Entry 1SR6 (X-ray diffraction, 2.75 A resolution); this record covers chains B and C of the 3 polymer chains in the assembly.

[Chain B]
Name: Myosin regulatory light chain, striated adductor muscle
Source organism: Argopecten irradians
Reference sequence: P13543 (MLR_AEQIR); residues 1-156 here = UniProt positions 1-156
Chain sequence (156 residues; row label = number of the first residue in the row):
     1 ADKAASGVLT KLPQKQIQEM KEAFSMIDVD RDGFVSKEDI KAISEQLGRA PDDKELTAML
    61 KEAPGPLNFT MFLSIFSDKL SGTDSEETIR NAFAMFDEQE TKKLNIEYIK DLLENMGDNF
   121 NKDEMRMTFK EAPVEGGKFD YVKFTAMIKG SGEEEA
Not modelled in the structure: 1-12
Ion coordination: Mg2+: Asp-30, Asp-32, Phe-34, Val-35, Asp-39

[Chain C]
Name: Myosin essential light chain, striated adductor muscle
Source organism: Argopecten irradians
Reference sequence: P07291 (MLE_AEQIR); residue numbers follow UniProt; this construct covers 1-156
Chain sequence (156 residues; row label = number of the first residue in the row):
     1 PKLSQDEIDD LKDVFELFDF WDGRDGAVDA FKLGDVCRCL GINPRNEDVF AVGGTHKMGE
    61 KSLPFEEFLP AYEGLMDCEQ GTFADYMEAF KTFDREGQGF ISGAELRHVL TALGERLSDE
   121 DVDEIIKLTD LQEDLEGNVK YEDFVKKVMA GPYPDK
Not modelled in the structure: 156
Ion coordination: Ca2+: Asp-19, Asp-22, Gly-23, Asp-25, Ala-27

[Chain B / chain C interface]
Contacting residue pairs (12; chain B residue first):
  Phe-96(B) / Trp-21(C)  hydrophobic
  Leu-112(B) / Trp-21(C)  hydrophobic
  Asn-115(B) / Asp-22(C)
  Asn-115(B) / Gly-23(C)
  Met-116(B) / Phe-20(C)
  Met-116(B) / Trp-21(C)
  Met-116(B) / Gly-23(C)
  Gly-117(B) / Phe-20(C)  hydrogen bond (backbone-backbone)
  Gly-117(B) / Gly-23(C)
  Gly-117(B) / Arg-24(C)  hydrogen bond (backbone-backbone)
  Asp-118(B) / Arg-24(C)  salt bridge
  Asn-119(B) / Gly-23(C)

[Summary]
Chain B and chain C form an interface of 7 and 5 residues respectively, with 2 hydrogen bonds and 1 salt
bridge. Among the polar pairs are Asp-118(B)/Arg-24(C), Gly-117(B)/Phe-20(C) and Gly-117(B)/Arg-24(C).
Asp-30(B), Asp-32(B), Phe-34(B), Val-35(B) and Asp-39(B) coordinate Mg2+.
Chain B is Myosin regulatory light chain, striated adductor muscle and chain C is Myosin essential light
chain, striated adductor muscle, both from Argopecten irradians; the structure, Structure of nucleotide-free
scallop myosin S1, was determined by X-ray diffraction (same publication as 1S5G).
